PDB entry 3EKB | X-ray diffraction, 2.30 A resolution | chain A

== Chain A ==
Molecule: Cytochrome P450(BM-3)
Organism: Bacillus megaterium
Notes: EC 1.14.14.1; fragment: BM3 heme domain
UniProt: P14779 (CPXB_BACME); residues 1-470 here correspond to UniProt positions 2-471 (UniProt number = residue number + 1)
Chain sequence (470 residues; numbered 1 to 470; the number before each row is that of its first residue):
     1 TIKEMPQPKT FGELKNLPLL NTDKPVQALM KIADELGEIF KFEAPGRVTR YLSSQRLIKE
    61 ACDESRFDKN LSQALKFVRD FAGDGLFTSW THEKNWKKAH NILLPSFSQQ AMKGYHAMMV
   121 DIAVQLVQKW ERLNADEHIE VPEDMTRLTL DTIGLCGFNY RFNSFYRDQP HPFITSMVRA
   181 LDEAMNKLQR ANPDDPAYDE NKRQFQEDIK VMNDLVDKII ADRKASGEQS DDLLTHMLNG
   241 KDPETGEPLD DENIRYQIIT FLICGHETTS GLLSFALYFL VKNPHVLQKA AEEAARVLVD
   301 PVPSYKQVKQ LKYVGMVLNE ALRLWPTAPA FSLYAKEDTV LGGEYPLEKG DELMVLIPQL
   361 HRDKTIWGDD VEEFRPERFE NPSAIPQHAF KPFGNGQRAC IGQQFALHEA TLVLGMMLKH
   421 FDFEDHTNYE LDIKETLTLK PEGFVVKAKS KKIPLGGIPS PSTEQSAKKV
Disordered / not traced: 193-203, 226-228, 457-470
Construct notes: engineered mutation Cys264 (Ala265 in P14779)
Ion coordination: heme Fe near Cys400 (its only coordinating residue here)
Ligand contacts: heme (HEM): Lys69, Leu75, Leu86, Phe87, Trp96, Phe107, Ile153, Thr260, Phe261, Cys264, Gly265, Thr268, Thr269, Leu272, Leu322, Thr327, Ala328, Phe331, Pro392, Phe393, Gly394, Arg398, Ala399, Cys400, Ile401, Gly402, Phe405, Ala406
Swiss-Prot annotation at these positions:
  - binding site ((9Z)-hexadecenoate): Tyr51
  - binding site (heme): Cys400
  - site: Thr268 (Important for catalytic activity)

== In short ==
Chain A binds heme. From UniProt: (9Z)-hexadecenoate-binding residue Tyr51 and heme-binding residue Cys400.
Chain A is Cytochrome P450(BM-3) (Bacillus megaterium); the structure, Crystal structure of the A264C mutant
heme domain of cytochrome P450 BM3, was determined by X-ray diffraction (same publication as 3EKD and 3EKF).
